1QIZ - chains I and J of the 12 polymer chains in the assembly; structure by X-ray diffraction, 2.00 A resolution.

Chain I:
Molecule: Insulin A chain
Source organism: Homo sapiens
Reference sequence: P01308 (INS_HUMAN); residues 1-21 here correspond to UniProt positions 90-110 (UniProt number = residue number + 89)
Chain sequence (21 residues; numbered 1 to 21; the number before each row is that of its first residue):
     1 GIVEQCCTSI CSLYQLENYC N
Disulfide bonds: Cys-6/Cys-11
Ligand contacts: resorcinol (RCO): Cys-6, Ser-9, Ile-10, Cys-11, Leu-16

Chain J:
Molecule: Insulin B chain
Source organism: Homo sapiens
Reference sequence: P01308 (INS_HUMAN); residues 1-30 here correspond to UniProt positions 25-54 (UniProt number = residue number + 24)
Chain sequence (30 residues; each row starts with the number of its first residue):
     1 FVNQYLCGSH LVEALYLVCG ERGFFYTPKT
Differences from the reference sequence: engineered mutation Tyr-5 (His29 in P01308)
Bound ions: Zn2+: His-10 (together with chloride ion) (shared with 1 residue of chain B; 1 residue of chain F)
Ligand contacts:
  - resorcinol (RCO), molecule 1: Val-2, Tyr-5, Leu-6
  - resorcinol (RCO), molecule 2: Cys-7, His-10, Leu-11, Ala-14

How chain I and chain J interact:
Cross-chain cystine bridges: Cys-7(I)/Cys-7(J), Cys-20(I)/Cys-19(J)
Contacting residue pairs (26; chain I residue first):
  Gly-1(I) / Thr-30(J)
  Ile-2(I) / Leu-15(J)  hydrophobic
  Ile-2(I) / Tyr-26(J)  hydrophobic
  Val-3(I) / Gln-4(J)
  Val-3(I) / Tyr-26(J)
  Glu-4(I) / Thr-30(J)
  Cys-6(I) / Leu-11(J)  hydrophobic
  Cys-7(I) / Cys-7(J)  disulfide
  Cys-7(I) / Leu-11(J)  hydrophobic
  Leu-13(I) / Val-18(J)  hydrophobic
  Leu-16(I) / Leu-11(J)  hydrophobic
  Leu-16(I) / Ala-14(J)  hydrophobic
  Leu-16(I) / Leu-15(J)
  Glu-17(I) / Val-18(J)
  Glu-17(I) / Arg-22(J)  salt bridge
  Tyr-19(I) / Leu-15(J)  hydrophobic
  Tyr-19(I) / Phe-24(J)
  Tyr-19(I) / Phe-25(J)
  Cys-20(I) / Cys-19(J)  disulfide
  Cys-20(I) / Arg-22(J)
  Cys-20(I) / Gly-23(J)
  Cys-20(I) / Phe-25(J)
  Asn-21(I) / Arg-22(J)  hydrogen bond (backbone-side chain)
  Asn-21(I) / Gly-23(J)  hydrogen bond (backbone-backbone)
  Asn-21(I) / Phe-24(J)  hydrogen bond (side chain-backbone)
  Asn-21(I) / Phe-25(J)
Other interface residues (no listed pair), chain I (13 interface residues in all): Asn-18
Other interface residues (no listed pair), chain J (14 interface residues in all): Gly-8

Summary:
The interface between chain I and chain J involves 13 residues on one side and 14 on the other, with 2
disulfide bonds, 3 hydrogen bonds and 1 salt bridge. Polar contacts include Glu-17(I)/Arg-22(J),
Asn-21(I)/Arg-22(J) and Asn-21(I)/Phe-24(J).
Here chain I is Insulin A chain and chain J is Insulin B chain, both from Homo sapiens. Entry 1QIZ (Human
insulin hexamers with chain B his mutated to tyr complexed with resorcinol) was determined by X-ray
diffraction, deposited together with 1QIY and 1QJ0.
